Entry 4QZ7 (X-ray diffraction, 2.80 A resolution); this record covers chains S and T of the 28 polymer chains in the assembly.

== Chain S ==
Protein: Proteasome subunit alpha type-6
Source organism: Saccharomyces cerevisiae
Notes: EC 3.4.25.1
UniProtKB: P40302 (PSA6_YEAST); residues 0-233 here correspond to UniProt positions 1-234 (UniProt number = residue number + 1)
Amino-acid sequence (234 residues; numbered 0 to 233; the number before each row is that of its first residue; numbering starts at 0):
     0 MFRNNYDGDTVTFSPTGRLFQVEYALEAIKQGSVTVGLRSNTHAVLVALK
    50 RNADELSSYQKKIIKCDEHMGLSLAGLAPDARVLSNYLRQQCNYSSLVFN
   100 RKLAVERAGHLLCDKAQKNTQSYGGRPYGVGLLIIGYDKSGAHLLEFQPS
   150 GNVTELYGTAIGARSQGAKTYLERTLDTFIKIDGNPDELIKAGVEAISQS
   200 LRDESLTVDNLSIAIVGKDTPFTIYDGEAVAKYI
Unresolved in the structure: 0-2
Curated features (UniProtKB/Swiss-Prot):
  - modified residue: Ser13 (Phosphoserine)
  - cross-link: Lys190 (Glycyl lysine isopeptide (Lys-Gly) (interchain with G-Cter in ubiquitin))

== Chain T ==
Protein: Probable proteasome subunit alpha type-7
Source organism: Saccharomyces cerevisiae
Notes: EC 3.4.25.1
UniProtKB: P21242 (PSA7_YEAST); residues -3 to 284 here correspond to UniProt positions 1-288 (UniProt number = residue number + 4)
Amino-acid sequence (288 residues; each row starts with the number of its first residue; numbers below 1 keep their minus sign (Met-3 is residue -3)):
    -3 MTSIGTGYDLSNSVFSPDGRNFQVEYAVKAVENGTTSIGIKCNDGVVFAV
    47 EKLITSKLLVPQKNVKIQVVDRHIGCVYSGLIPDGRHLVNRGREEAASFK
    97 KLYKTPIPIPAFADRLGQYVQAHTLYNSVRPFGVSTIFGGVDKNGAHLYM
   147 LEPSGSYWGYKGAATGKGRQSAKAELEKLVDHHPEGLSAREAVKQAAKII
   197 YLAHEDNKEKDFELEISWCSLSETNGLHKFVKGDLLQEAIDFAQKEINGD
   247 DDEDEDDSDNVMSSDDENAPVATNANATTDQEGDIHLE
Unresolved in the structure: -3 to 1, 245-284
Curated features (UniProtKB/Swiss-Prot):
  - modified residue: Thr-2 (N-acetylthreonine)

== Chain S / chain T interface ==
Contacting residue pairs (62; chain S residue first):
  Asn4(S) - Leu6(T)
  Tyr5(S) - Asp5(T)  hydrogen bond
  Thr9(S) - Arg126(T)
  Val10(S) - Gln19(T)
  Val10(S) - Ser124(T)
  Val10(S) - Val125(T)
  Val10(S) - Arg126(T)
  Thr11(S) - Leu6(T)
  Thr11(S) - Gln19(T)
  Phe12(S) - Gln19(T)  hydrogen bond (backbone-side chain)
  Phe12(S) - Tyr22(T)
  Phe12(S) - Ala23(T)  hydrophobic
  Phe12(S) - Arg126(T)
  Phe12(S) - Pro127(T)
  Ser13(S) - Tyr22(T)
  Pro14(S) - Tyr22(T)  hydrophobic
  Pro14(S) - Lys25(T)
  Thr15(S) - Lys25(T)
  Gly16(S) - Tyr22(T)
  Gly16(S) - Lys25(T)
  Gly16(S) - Ala26(T)
  Leu18(S) - Leu77(T)  hydrophobic
  Leu18(S) - Arg126(T)
  Glu105(S) - Lys59(T)  salt bridge
  His109(S) - Arg82(T)
  Cys112(S) - Arg82(T)
  Asp113(S) - Arg82(T)  salt bridge
  Asp113(S) - Asn86(T)
  Gln116(S) - Pro79(T)
  Gln116(S) - Asp80(T)
  Gln116(S) - His83(T)  hydrogen bond
  Thr119(S) - Arg126(T)  hydrogen bond (backbone-side chain)
  Gln120(S) - His119(T)
  Gln120(S) - Val125(T)
  Gln120(S) - Arg126(T)  hydrogen bond (backbone-backbone)
  Gln120(S) - Phe128(T)
  Ser121(S) - Ser124(T)
  Tyr122(S) - Ser124(T)  hydrogen bond (backbone-backbone)
  His142(S) - Lys59(T)
  Ser149(S) - Pro79(T)
  Gly150(S) - Pro79(T)
  Asn151(S) - Ile78(T)
  Asn151(S) - Pro79(T)
  Thr153(S) - Leu55(T)
  Thr153(S) - Asn60(T)
  Glu154(S) - Leu55(T)
  Glu154(S) - Val56(T)  hydrogen bond (backbone-backbone)
  Glu154(S) - Lys59(T)
  Glu154(S) - Asn60(T)  hydrogen bond (backbone-side chain)
  Leu155(S) - Leu54(T)
  Leu155(S) - Leu55(T)  hydrophobic
  Leu155(S) - Val56(T)
  Tyr156(S) - Leu54(T)  hydrogen bond (backbone-backbone)
  Tyr156(S) - Leu55(T)
  Tyr156(S) - Val56(T)
  Tyr156(S) - Pro57(T)
  Gly157(S) - Leu54(T)
  Lys168(S) - Leu54(T)
  Leu171(S) - Leu54(T)
  Glu172(S) - Ser52(T)  hydrogen bond
  Glu172(S) - Lys53(T)  hydrogen bond (side chain-backbone)
  Leu175(S) - Lys53(T)
Interface residues without a listed pair, chain S (38 interface residues in all): Arg38, Lys117, Ser139, Val152, Phe178
Interface residues without a listed pair, chain T (30 interface residues in all): Asn123, Gly129

== Summary ==
38 residues of chain S face 30 of chain T across their interface; the contacts include 11 hydrogen bonds and 2
salt bridges. Polar contacts include Glu105(S)-Lys59(T), Asp113(S)-Arg82(T) and Tyr5(S)-Asp5(T).
Here chain S is Proteasome subunit alpha type-6 and chain T is Probable proteasome subunit alpha type-7, both
from Saccharomyces cerevisiae. Entry 4QZ7 (yCP beta5-A50V mutant in complex with the epoxyketone inhibitor ONX
0914) was determined by X-ray diffraction together with 4QUX, 4QUY, 4QV0, 4QV1, 4QV3, 4QV4 and 42 further
entries from the same study.
